PDB entry 7FK0 | X-ray diffraction, 1.69 A resolution | chains A and B

[Chain A]
Name: Pre-mRNA-splicing factor 8
Source organism: Saccharomyces cerevisiae S288C
UniProtKB: P33334 (PRP8_YEAST); residues 1836-2090 here = UniProt positions 1836-2090
Chain sequence (258 residues; row label = number of the first residue in the row):
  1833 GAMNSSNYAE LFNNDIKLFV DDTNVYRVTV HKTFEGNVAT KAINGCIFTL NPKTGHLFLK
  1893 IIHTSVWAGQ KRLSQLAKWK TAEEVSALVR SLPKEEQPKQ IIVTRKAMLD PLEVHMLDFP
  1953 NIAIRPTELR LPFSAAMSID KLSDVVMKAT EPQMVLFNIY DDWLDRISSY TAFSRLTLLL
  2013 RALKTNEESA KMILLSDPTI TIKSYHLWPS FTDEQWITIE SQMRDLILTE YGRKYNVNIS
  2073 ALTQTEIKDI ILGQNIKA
Disordered / not traced: 2070-2090
Differences from the reference sequence: expression tag (1833-1835)
Swiss-Prot annotation at these positions:
  - mutagenesis: Asp1853 (D1853A: Alters protein folding. Severely impaired growth. Strongly reduced growth at 35 degrees Celsius; when associated with A-1854; D1853N: Reduced growth at 30 degrees Celsius ...), Asp1854 (D1854A: Reduced growth at 30 degrees Celsius. Strongly reduced growth at 16 degrees Celsius. Strongly reduced growth at 35 degrees Celsius; when associated with A-1853 ...), Thr1855 (T1855A: Reduced growth at 30 degrees Celsius. Strongly reduced growth at 16 degrees Celsius), Thr1936 (T1936A: Reduced growth at 30 degrees Celsius. Strongly reduced growth at 16 degrees Celsius), Arg1937 (R1937K: Severely impaired growth. Reduced growth at 30 degrees Celsius. Strongly reduced growth at 16 degrees Celsius)

[Chain B]
Name: A1 cistron-splicing factor AAR2
Source organism: Saccharomyces cerevisiae S288C
UniProtKB: P32357 (AAR2_YEAST); aligned to UniProt positions 1-317 over residues 1-317
Chain sequence (308 residues; each row starts with the number of its first residue; note: 13 numbers in that range are skipped by the numbering (no residue carries them; nothing is unmodelled there); numbers below 1 keep their minus sign (Gly-3 is residue -3)):
    -3 GAMAMNTVPF TSAPIEVTIG IDQYSFNVKE NQPFHGIKDI PIGHVHVIHF QHADNSSMRY
    57 GYWFDCRMGN FYIQYDPKDG LYKMMEERDG AKFENIVHNF KERQMMVSYP KIDEDDTWYN
   117 LTEFVQMDKI RKIVRKDENQ FSYVDSSMTT VQENEL
   166 SSSSSDPAHS LNYTVINFKS REAIRPGHEM EDFLDKSYYL NTVMLQGIFK NSSNYFGELQ
   226 FAFLNAMFFG NYGSSLQWHA MIELICSSAT VPKHMLDKLD EILYYQIKTL PEQYSDILLN
   286 ERVWNICLYS SFQKNSLHNT EKIMENKYPE LL
Disordered / not traced: -3 to 0, 166-169
Differences from the reference sequence: expression tag (-3 to 0); conflict Ser166 (Leu153 in P32357), Ser167 (Lys154 in P32357), Ser170 (Asp in P32357)
Residues lining bound ligands: W36 (2-amino-N-(3-fluoro-4-methylphenyl)ethane-1-sulfonamide): Pro5, Thr7, Tyr68, Glu83, Lys88, Phe89, Ile92
Swiss-Prot annotation at these positions:
  - region: Leu261 to Ile282 (Leucine-zipper)
  - modified residue: Ser253 (Phosphoserine), Thr274 (Phosphothreonine)

[How chain A and chain B interact]
Contacting residue pairs (17; chain A residue first):
  Gln1907(A) with Met195(B); Leu199(B)
  Leu1908(A) with Met195(B), hydrophobic
  Trp1911(A) with Glu194(B); Met195(B), hydrophobic; Phe198(B), hydrophobic
  Asp1942(A) with Lys184(B), salt bridge
  Glu1945(A) with Lys184(B), salt bridge
  Val1946(A) with Ile189(B), hydrophobic; Glu194(B); Phe198(B), hydrophobic
  His1947(A) with Glu194(B), salt bridge
  Leu1949(A) with Lys184(B); Ser185(B); Arg186(B); Ile189(B), hydrophobic
  Asp1950(A) with Arg186(B), salt bridge

[In short]
9 residues of chain A face 8 of chain B across their interface, with 4 salt bridges. Polar pairs include
Asp1942(A)-Lys184(B), Glu1945(A)-Lys184(B) and His1947(A)-Glu194(B). Chain B binds compound W36. Curated
annotation (UniProt) lists 5 mutagenesis sites on chain A.
Chain A is Pre-mRNA-splicing factor 8 and chain B is A1 cistron-splicing factor AAR2, both from Saccharomyces
cerevisiae S288C; the structure, PanDDA analysis group deposition -- Aar2/RNaseH in complex with fragment
P04A05 from the F2X-Universal Library, was determined by X-ray diffraction (same publication as 5ST0, 5ST1,
5ST2, 5ST3, 5ST4, 5ST5 and 248 further entries).
